PDB entry 8VGQ | electron microscopy, 2.80 A resolution | chains H and L of the 3 polymer chains in the assembly

Chain H:
Protein: Fab 2H11.4DS heavy chain
Source organism: Homo sapiens
Notes: antibody fragment or engineered binder
Chain sequence (238 residues; numbered 1 to 233 plus 9 insertion-coded residues; 4 numbers in that range are skipped by the numbering (no residue carries them; nothing is unmodelled there); the number before each row is that of its first residue; a row labelled like 82A-82C holds insertion residues (82A, then the next letters in order)):
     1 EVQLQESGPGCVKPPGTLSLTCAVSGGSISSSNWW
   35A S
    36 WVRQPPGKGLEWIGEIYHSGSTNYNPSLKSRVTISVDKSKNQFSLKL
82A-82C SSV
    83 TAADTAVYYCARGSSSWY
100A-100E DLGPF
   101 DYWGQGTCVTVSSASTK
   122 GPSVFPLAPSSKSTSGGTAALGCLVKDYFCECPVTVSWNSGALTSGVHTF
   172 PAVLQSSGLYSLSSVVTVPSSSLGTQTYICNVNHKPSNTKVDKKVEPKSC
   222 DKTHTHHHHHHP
Unresolved in the structure: 132-136, 220-233
Cystine bridges: Cys-11/Cys-151, Cys-22/Cys-92, Cys-108/Cys-153, Cys-144/Cys-201

Chain L:
Protein: Fab 2H11.4DS light chain
Source organism: Homo sapiens
Notes: antibody fragment or engineered binder
Chain sequence (216 residues; numbered 2 to 214 plus 5 insertion-coded residues; 2 numbers in that range are skipped by the numbering (no residue carries them; nothing is unmodelled there); the number before each row is that of its first residue; a row labelled like 27A-27B holds insertion residues (27A, then the next letters in order)):
     2 SVLTQPPS
    11 ASGTPGQRVTISCSGSS
27A-27B SN
    28 IGSNYVYWYQQLCGTAPKLLIYRNNQRPSGVPDRFSGSKSGTSASLAISG
    78 LRCEDEADYYCAAWDERL
95A-95B SG
    96 WVFGGGTKLTV
  106A L
   107 GQPKAAPSVTLFPPSSEELQANKATLVCLISDFYPGAVTVAWKADSSPVK
   157 AGVETTTPSCQS
   170 NCNKYAASSYLSLTPEQWKSHRSYSCQVTHEGSTVEKTVAPTECS
Unresolved in the structure: 213-214
Cystine bridges: Cys-23/Cys-88, Cys-40/Cys-166, Cys-80/Cys-171, Cys-134/Cys-195

How chain H and chain L interact:
Contacting residue pairs (43; chain H residue first):
  Gln-39(H) / Gln-38(L)
  Gln-39(H) / Tyr-87(L)
  Leu-45(H) / Phe-98(L)
  Trp-47(H) / Gly-95B(L)
  Trp-47(H) / Trp-96(L)
  Glu-50(H) / Trp-96(L)
  Pro-61(H) / Leu-95(L)
  Tyr-91(H) / Ala-43(L)  hydrophobic
  Tyr-100(H) / Tyr-49(L)
  Asp-100A(H) / Tyr-34(L)  hydrogen bond
  Asp-100A(H) / Tyr-49(L)
  Asp-100A(H) / Arg-50(L)  salt bridge
  Leu-100B(H) / Tyr-34(L)
  Leu-100B(H) / Leu-46(L)
  Leu-100B(H) / Tyr-49(L)
  Gly-100C(H) / Tyr-34(L)
  Pro-100D(H) / Tyr-36(L)
  Pro-100D(H) / Trp-96(L)  hydrophobic
  Phe-100E(H) / Tyr-36(L)
  Phe-100E(H) / Phe-98(L)  hydrophobic
  Trp-103(H) / Ala-43(L)  hydrophobic
  Trp-103(H) / Pro-44(L)
  Gly-104(H) / Ala-43(L)
  Phe-126(H) / Glu-124(L)
  Pro-127(H) / Ser-121(L)
  Pro-127(H) / Glu-123(L)
  Ser-131(H) / Glu-212(L)  hydrogen bond
  Leu-145(H) / Tyr-179(L)  hydrophobic
  Lys-147(H) / Glu-124(L)
  Lys-147(H) / Thr-131(L)
  Phe-171(H) / Ile-136(L)
  Phe-171(H) / Ala-175(L)  hydrophobic
  Phe-171(H) / Ala-176(L)
  Pro-172(H) / Ser-165(L)
  Val-174(H) / Thr-161(L)
  Val-174(H) / Thr-162(L)
  Val-174(H) / Tyr-179(L)  hydrophobic
  Gln-176(H) / Glu-160(L)
  Ser-177(H) / Glu-160(L)  hydrogen bond (backbone-side chain)
  Leu-183(H) / Tyr-179(L)
  Ser-184(H) / Tyr-179(L)  hydrogen bond
  Lys-214(H) / Glu-123(L)  salt bridge
  Lys-219(H) / Glu-212(L)  hydrogen bond (side chain-backbone)
Other interface residues (no listed pair), chain H (38 interface residues in all): Gly-44, Leu-128, Ala-129, Ala-141, Asp-148, His-169, Ala-173, Leu-175, Ser-182, Val-186
Other interface residues (no listed pair), chain L (36 interface residues in all): Thr-42, Gln-53, Ser-95A, Gly-100, Phe-118, Lys-129, Val-133, Leu-135, Ser-137, Ser-177

In short:
Chain H and chain L form an interface of 38 and 36 residues respectively, with 5 hydrogen bonds and 2 salt
bridges. Polar pairs include Asp-100A(H)/Arg-50(L), Lys-214(H)/Glu-123(L) and Asp-100A(H)/Tyr-34(L).
Here chain H is Fab 2H11.4DS heavy chain and chain L is Fab 2H11.4DS light chain, both from Homo sapiens.
Entry 8VGQ (CryoEM structure of GNE-1952-alkylated KRAS G12C in complex with engineered conformationally rigid
Fab 2H11.4DS) was determined by electron microscopy together with 8VEG, 8VGE, 8VGF, 8VGG, 8VGL, 8VGM and 3
further entries from the same study.
